6HVA - chains H and I of the 28 polymer chains in the assembly; structure by X-ray diffraction, 2.90 A resolution.

# Chain H
Molecule: Proteasome subunit beta type-10, Proteasome subunit beta type-2
From: Homo sapiens
Notes: EC 3.4.25.1; engineered mutation(s): Chimera: 1-53 Homo sapiens,Chimera: 1-53 Homo sapiens
UniProtKB: chimeric construct of P40306, P25043: residues 1-53 from P40306 (PSB10_HUMAN) positions 40-92 (UniProt number = residue number + 39); residues 54-226 from P25043 positions 83-255 (UniProt number = residue number + 29)
Sequence (226 residues; numbered 1 to 226; the number before each row is that of its first residue):
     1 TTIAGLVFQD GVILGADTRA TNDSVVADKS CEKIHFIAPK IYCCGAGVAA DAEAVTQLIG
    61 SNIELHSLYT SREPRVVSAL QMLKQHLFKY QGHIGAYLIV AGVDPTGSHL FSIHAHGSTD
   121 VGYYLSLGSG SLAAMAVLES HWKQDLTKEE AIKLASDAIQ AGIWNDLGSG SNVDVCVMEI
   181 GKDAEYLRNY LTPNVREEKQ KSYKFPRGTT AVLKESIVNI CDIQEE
Covalently attached groups: compound GQT linked to T1
Ligand contacts: GQT ((2S)-N-[(2S)-1-[[(2S)-1-[4-(aminomethyl)phenyl]-4-methylsulfonyl-butan-2-yl]amino]-3-oxidanyl-1-oxidanylidene-propan-2-yl]-2-[[(2S)-2-azido-3-phenyl-propanoyl]amino]-4-methyl-pentanamide): R19, A20, T21, N22, A27, C31, E32, K33, H35, G45, A46, G47, V48, A49, E53, G128, S129
From the paper describing this entry:
  - specificity-determining residues: V48 (proposed by the authors, not directly observed)

# Chain I
Molecule: Proteasome subunit beta type-3
From: Saccharomyces cerevisiae S288C
Notes: EC 3.4.25.1
UniProtKB: P25451 (PSB3_YEAST); residues 0-204 here correspond to UniProt positions 1-205 (UniProt number = residue number + 1)
Sequence (205 residues; row label = number of the first residue in the row; numbering starts at 0):
     0 MSDPSSINGG IVVAMTGKDC VAIACDLRLG SQSLGVSNKF EKIFHYGHVF LGITGLATDV
    60 TTLNEMFRYK TNLYKLKEER AIEPETFTQL VSSSLYERRF GPYFVGPVVA GINSKSGKPF
   120 IAGFDLIGCI DEAKDFIVSG TASDQLFGMC ESLYEPNLEP EDLFETISQA LLNAADRDAL
   180 SGWGAVVYII KKDEVVKRYL KMRQD
Disordered / not traced: 0
Metal / ion sites: Mg2+ site 1: D177, S180; Mg2+ site 2: D204 (shared with 2 residues of chain Y)
Ligand contacts: GQT ((2S)-N-[(2S)-1-[[(2S)-1-[4-(aminomethyl)phenyl]-4-methylsulfonyl-butan-2-yl]amino]-3-oxidanyl-1-oxidanylidene-propan-2-yl]-2-[[(2S)-2-azido-3-phenyl-propanoyl]amino]-4-methyl-pentanamide): D124, L125, I126, C128

# Chain H / chain I interface
Residue-residue contacts (59; chain H residue first):
  V25(H) - D143(I)
  V26(H) - F146(I)
  A27(H) - D130(I)
  D28(H) - D130(I)
  K29(H) - E150(I)  salt bridge
  V48(H) - I126(I)  hydrophobic
  A49(H) - C128(I)  hydrophobic
  A50(H) - Y95(I)
  A50(H) - I126(I)  hydrophobic
  A50(H) - C128(I)
  D51(H) - Y95(I)  hydrogen bond
  D51(H) - R98(I)  salt bridge
  A54(H) - Y95(I)
  Y90(H) - F99(I)  hydrophobic
  H93(H) - R98(I)  hydrogen bond (backbone-side chain)
  H93(H) - F99(I)
  I94(H) - F99(I)  hydrophobic
  R196(H) - E150(I)  salt bridge
  K199(H) - E150(I)
  K199(H) - S151(I)
  K199(H) - Y153(I)
  S202(H) - E154(I)  hydrogen bond
  Y203(H) - S151(I)
  Y203(H) - L152(I)  hydrophobic
  K204(H) - E154(I)
  K204(H) - D161(I)
  F205(H) - L152(I)  hydrophobic
  F205(H) - Q168(I)
  R207(H) - E160(I)  salt bridge
  R207(H) - D161(I)  salt bridge
  G208(H) - E164(I)  hydrogen bond (backbone-side chain)
  T209(H) - E164(I)
  T210(H) - E164(I)  hydrogen bond
  T210(H) - S167(I)
  T210(H) - Q168(I)  hydrogen bond
  T210(H) - L199(I)
  A211(H) - L199(I)
  A211(H) - K200(I)  hydrogen bond (backbone-backbone)
  V212(H) - F163(I)  hydrophobic
  V212(H) - Y198(I)
  L213(H) - Y198(I)  hydrogen bond (backbone-backbone)
  L213(H) - L199(I)
  L213(H) - K200(I)
  K214(H) - R197(I)
  K214(H) - Y198(I)  hydrogen bond (backbone-backbone)
  E215(H) - K196(I)
  E215(H) - R197(I)  salt bridge
  S216(H) - V195(I)
  S216(H) - K196(I)  hydrogen bond (backbone-backbone)
  I217(H) - V194(I)
  V218(H) - H44(I)
  V218(H) - Y187(I)  hydrophobic
  V218(H) - V194(I)  hydrogen bond (backbone-backbone)
  V218(H) - K196(I)
  N219(H) - H44(I)
  I220(H) - G46(I)
  I220(H) - F49(I)  hydrophobic
  I220(H) - V194(I)  hydrophobic
  D222(H) - K74(I)  salt bridge
Also at the interface, not in a pair above, chain H (35 interface residues in all): P206
Also at the interface, not in a pair above, chain I (38 interface residues in all): H47, D124, E131, L157, E158, T165, L171

# Overview
The interface between chain H and chain I involves 35 residues on one side and 38 on the other, with 11
hydrogen bonds and 7 salt bridges. Polar contacts include K29(H)-E150(I), D51(H)-R98(I) and R196(H)-E150(I).
Bound to chain I: compound GQT. Covalently linked compound GQT: at T1(H). From the paper: the specificity
determinant V48(H).
Here chain H is Proteasome subunit beta type-10, Proteasome subunit beta type-2 (Homo sapiens) and chain I is
Proteasome subunit beta type-3 (Saccharomyces cerevisiae S288C). Entry 6HVA (Yeast 20S proteasome with human
beta2i (1-53) in complex with 13) was determined by X-ray diffraction together with 6HTB, 6HTC, 6HTD, 6HTP,
6HTR, 6HUB and 30 further entries from the same study.
